8AR5 - chains A and B; structure by X-ray diffraction, 1.40 A resolution.

== Chain A ==
Protein: 14-3-3 protein sigma
Organism: Homo sapiens
Reference sequence: P31947 (1433S_HUMAN); residue numbers follow UniProt; this construct covers 1-231
Amino-acid sequence (236 residues; each row starts with the number of its first residue; numbers below 1 keep their minus sign (Gly-4 is residue -4)):
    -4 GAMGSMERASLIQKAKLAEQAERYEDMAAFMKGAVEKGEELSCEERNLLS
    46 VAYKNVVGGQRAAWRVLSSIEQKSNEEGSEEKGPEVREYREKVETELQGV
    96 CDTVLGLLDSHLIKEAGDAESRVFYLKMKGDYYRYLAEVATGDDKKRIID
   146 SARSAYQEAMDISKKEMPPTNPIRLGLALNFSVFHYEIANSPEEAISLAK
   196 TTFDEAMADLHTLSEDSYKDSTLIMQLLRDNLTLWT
Construct notes: expression tag (-4 to 0)
Curated features (UniProtKB/Swiss-Prot):
  - site (Interaction with phosphoserine on interacting protein): Arg56, Arg129
  - modified residue (Phosphoserine): Ser5, Ser74
Covalently attached groups: compound NJI linked to Cys38
Metal / ion sites: Mg2+ site 1 near Glu2 (its only coordinating residue here); Mg2+ site 2 near Ser37 (its only coordinating residue here); Mg2+ site 3 near Glu89 (its only coordinating residue here)
Ligand contacts: NJI (2-chloranyl-1-[7-[4-[(4-chlorophenyl)amino]oxan-4-yl]carbonyl-2,7-diazaspiro[3.5]nonan-2-yl]ethanone): Glu39, Arg41, Asn42, Phe119, Lys122, Pro167, Ile168, Gly171, Leu172, Leu218, Ile219

== Chain B ==
Protein: Estrogen receptor
Reference sequence: P03372 (ESR1_HUMAN); residue numbers follow UniProt; this construct covers 591-595
Amino-acid sequence (5 residues; row label = number of the first residue in the row):
   591 FPATV
Modified / non-standard residues: Thr594 (phosphothreonine; TPO)
From the paper describing this entry:
  - post-translational modification sites: Thr594 (citing earlier work)

== Interface between chain A and chain B ==
Pairs across the interface (20):
  Lys49(A) - Thr594(B)  hydrogen bond (side chain-backbone)
  Lys49(A) - Val595(B)
  Arg56(A) - Thr594(B)
  Arg60(A) - Phe591(B)
  Lys122(A) - Val595(B)  hydrogen bond (side chain-backbone)
  Arg129(A) - Thr594(B)
  Tyr130(A) - Thr594(B)
  Gly171(A) - Val595(B)
  Leu174(A) - Ala593(B)
  Leu174(A) - Thr594(B)
  Leu174(A) - Val595(B)  hydrophobic
  Asn175(A) - Thr594(B)
  Asn175(A) - Val595(B)  hydrogen bond (side chain-backbone)
  Val178(A) - Pro592(B)  hydrophobic
  Val178(A) - Ala593(B)
  Val178(A) - Thr594(B)
  Leu222(A) - Val595(B)  hydrophobic
  Asn226(A) - Pro592(B)
  Asn226(A) - Ala593(B)  hydrogen bond (side chain-backbone)
  Trp230(A) - Pro592(B)  hydrophobic
Interface residues without a listed pair, chain A (16 interface residues in all): Asp126, Glu182, Leu229

== Overview ==
16 residues of chain A face 5 of chain B across their interface; the contacts include 4 hydrogen bonds. Among
the polar pairs are Lys49(A)-Thr594(B), Lys122(A)-Val595(B) and Asn175(A)-Val595(B). Covalently linked
compound NJI: at Cys38(A). The paper reports a modification site at Thr594(B).
Here chain A is 14-3-3 protein sigma (Homo sapiens) and chain B is Estrogen receptor. Entry 8AR5 (Small
molecular stabilizer for ERalpha and 14-3-3 (1080265)) was determined by X-ray diffraction together with 8AI0,
8ALR, 8ALT, 8ALV, 8ALW, 8AM7 and 32 further entries from the same study.
